Entry 7EU8 (electron microscopy, 4.07 A resolution (low resolution: residue-level contacts below are approximate; hydrogen-bond / salt-bridge calls are withheld)); this record covers chains C and D of the 4 polymer chains in the assembly.

[Chain C]
Molecule: Glutamate receptor ionotropic, NMDA 1
From: Homo sapiens
UniProt: Q05586 (NMDZ1_HUMAN); residues 1-847 here = UniProt positions 1-847
Chain sequence (847 residues; numbered 1 to 847; the number before each row is that of its first residue):
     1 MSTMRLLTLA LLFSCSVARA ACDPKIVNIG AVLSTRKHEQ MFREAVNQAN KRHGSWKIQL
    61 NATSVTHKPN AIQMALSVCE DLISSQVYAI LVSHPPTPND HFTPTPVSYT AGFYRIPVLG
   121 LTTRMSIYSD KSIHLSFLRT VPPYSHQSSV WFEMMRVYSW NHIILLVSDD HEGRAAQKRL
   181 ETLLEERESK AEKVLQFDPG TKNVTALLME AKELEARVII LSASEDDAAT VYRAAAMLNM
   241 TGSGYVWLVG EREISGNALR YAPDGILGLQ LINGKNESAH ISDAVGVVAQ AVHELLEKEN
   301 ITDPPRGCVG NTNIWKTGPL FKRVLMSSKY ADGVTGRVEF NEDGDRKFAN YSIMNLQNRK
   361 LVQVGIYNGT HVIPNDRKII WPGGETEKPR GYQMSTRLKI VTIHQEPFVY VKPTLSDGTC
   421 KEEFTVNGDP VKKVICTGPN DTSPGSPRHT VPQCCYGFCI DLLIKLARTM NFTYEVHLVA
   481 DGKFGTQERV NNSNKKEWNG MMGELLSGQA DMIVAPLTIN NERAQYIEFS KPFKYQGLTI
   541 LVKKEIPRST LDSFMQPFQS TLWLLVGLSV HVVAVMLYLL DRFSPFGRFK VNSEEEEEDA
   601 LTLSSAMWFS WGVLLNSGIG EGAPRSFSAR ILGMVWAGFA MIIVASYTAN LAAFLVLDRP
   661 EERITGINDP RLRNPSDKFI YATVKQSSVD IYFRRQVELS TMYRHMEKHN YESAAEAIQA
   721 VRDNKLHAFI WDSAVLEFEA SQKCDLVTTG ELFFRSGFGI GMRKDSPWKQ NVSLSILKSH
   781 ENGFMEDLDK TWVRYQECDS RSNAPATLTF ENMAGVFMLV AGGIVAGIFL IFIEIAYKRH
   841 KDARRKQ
Unresolved in the structure: 1-24, 53-57, 187-188, 490-495, 546-550, 583-602, 800-806, 842-847
UniProt features mapped onto this chain:
  - region: Leu603 to Pro624 (Pore-forming)
  - binding site (glycine): Pro516, Thr518, Arg523, Ser688, Asp732
  - glycosylation (N-linked (GlcNAc...) asparagine): Asn61, Asn203, Asn239, Asn276, Asn300, Asn350, Asn368, Asn440, Asn471, Asn491, Asn674, Asn771
  - natural variant: Arg217 (R217W: In NDHMSR), Asp227 (D227H: In NDHMSR; uncertain significance), Arg306 (R306Q: Found in a patient with schizophrenia; uncertain significance), Asp552 (D552E: In NDHMSD), Pro557 (P557R: In NDHMSD), Ser560 (S560SS: In NDHMSD), Gly618 (G618R: In NDHMSD), Gly620 (G620R: In NDHMSD), Ala637 (A637S: In NDHMSD; uncertain significance; A637V: In NDHMSD; uncertain significance), Gly638 (G638A: In NDHMSD; G638V: In NDHMSD), Met641 (M641I: In NDHMSD; M641L: In NDHMSD; M641V: In NDHMSD), Ile642 (I642T: In NDHMSD; uncertain significance), 14 further natural variant entries in UniProt
  - mutagenesis: Ile642 (I642L: Slight decrease in glutamate and glycine agonist potency; mutant channels are activated at 2-fold higher glutamate and glycine concentrations), Val644 (V644M: Increase in glutamate and glycine agonist potency; mutant channels are activated lower glutamate and glycine concentrations), Ala653 (A653G: Increase in glutamate and glycine agonist potency; mutant channels are activated lower glutamate and glycine concentrations), Met813 (M813V: Slight decrease in glycine agonist potency; no effect on glutamate agonist potency)
Disulfides: Cys744-Cys798
Covalently attached groups: N-acetylglucosamine (NAG) linked to Asn203
Small-molecule neighbours: Esketamine (JC9; (2S)-2-(2-chlorophenyl)-2-(methylamino)cyclohexan-1-one): Asn616, Val644, Ala645

[Chain D]
Molecule: Glutamate receptor ionotropic, NMDA 2B
From: Homo sapiens
UniProt: Q13224 (NMDE2_HUMAN); numbering as in UniProt (aligned over 1-842)
Chain sequence (862 residues; numbered 1 to 862; the number before each row is that of its first residue):
     1 MKPRAECCSP KFWLVLAVLA VSGSRARSQK SPPSIGIAVI LVGTSDEVAI KDAHEKDDFH
    61 HLSVVPRVEL VAMNETDPKS IITRICDLMS DRKIQGVVFA DDTDQEAIAQ ILDFISAQTL
   121 TPILGIHGGS SMIMADKDES SMFFQFGPSI EQQASVMLNI MEEYDWYIFS IVTTYFPGYQ
   181 DFVNKIRSTI ENSFVGWELE EVLLLDMSLD DGDSKIQNQL KKLQSPIILL YCTKEEATYI
   241 FEVANSVGLT GYGYTWIVPS LVAGDTDTVP AEFPTGLISV SYDEWDYGLP ARVRDGIAII
   301 TTAASDMLSE HSFIPEPKSS CYNTHEKRIY QSNMLNRYLI NVTFEGRNLS FSEDGYQMHP
   361 KLVIILLNKE RKWERVGKWK DKSLQMKYYV WPRMCPETEE QEDDHLSIVT LEEAPFVIVE
   421 SVDPLSGTCM RNTVPCQKRI VTENKTDEEP GYIKKCCKGF CIDILKKISK SVKFTYDLYL
   481 VTNGKHGKKI NGTWNGMIGE VVMKRAYMAV GSLTINEERS EVVDFSVPFI ETGISVMVSR
   541 SNGTVSPSAF LEPFSADVWV MMFVMLLIVS AVAVFVFEYF SPVGYNRCLA DGREPGGPSF
   601 TIGKAIWLLW GLVFNNSVPV QNPKGTTSKI MVSVWAFFAV IFLASYTANL AAFMIQEEYV
   661 DQVSGLSDKK FQRPNDFSPP FRFGTVPNGS TERNIRNNYA EMHAYMGKFN QRGVDDALLS
   721 LKTGKLDAFI YDAAVLNYMA GRDEGCKLVT IGSGKVFAST GYGIAIQKDS GWKRQVDLAI
   781 LQLFGDGEME ELEALWLTGI CHNEKNEVMS SQLDIDNMAG VFYMLGAAMA LSLITFICEH
   841 LFLEVLFQGP AAAAWSHPQF EK
Unresolved in the structure: 1-33, 43-44, 201-214, 249-252, 393-405, 439-450, 580-599, 804-808, 838-862
Construct notes: expression tag (843-862)
UniProt features mapped onto this chain:
  - region: Lys604 to Pro623 (Pore-forming)
  - binding site (Zn(2+)): His127, Glu284
  - binding site (L-glutamate): Thr514, Arg519, Ser690, Thr691, Asp732
  - site: Asn615 (Functional determinant of NMDA receptors)
  - glycosylation (N-linked (GlcNAc...) asparagine): Asn74, Asn341, Asn348, Asn444, Asn491, Asn542, Asn688
  - natural variant: Val15 (V15M: In DEE27; uncertain significance), Ile50 (I50N: Found in a patient with schizophrenia; uncertain significance), Leu362 (L362M: Found in a patient with schizophrenia; uncertain significance), Glu413 (E413G: In MRD6), Cys436 (C436R: In MRD6), Cys456 (C456Y: In MRD6), Cys461 (C461F: In MRD6), Arg540 (R540H: In DEE27), Pro553 (P553L: In MRD6), Asn615 (N615I: In DEE27), Val618 (V618G: In DEE27), Tyr646 (Y646C: In DEE27), 7 further natural variant entries in UniProt
  - mutagenesis: Pro553 (P553R: Changed glutamate-gated calcium ion channel activity characterized by increased glutamate and glycine potency and slowed response rise time and deactivation time course), Ala636 (A636P: Severely reduced localization to cell membrane; A636V: Reduced localization to cell membrane ...), Ala639 (A639V: Reduced localization to cell membrane. Affects glutamate-gated calcium ion channel activity resulting in increased agonist potency and mutant channels activated at lower glutamate and glycine ...), Ile641 (I641T: Reduced localization to cell membrane. Affects glutamate-gated calcium ion channel activity resulting in increased agonist potency and mutant channels activated at lower glutamate and glycine ...), Asn649 (N649T: Affects glutamate-gated calcium ion channel activity resulting in increased agonist potency and mutant channels activated at lower glutamate and glycine concentrations), Ala652 (A652G: No significant effect on glutamate and glycine agonist potency), Ile655 (I655F: Reduced localization to cell membrane), Met818 (M818V: Increased glutamate and glycine agonist potency)
Disulfides: Cys429-Cys456, Cys436-Cys457
Covalently attached groups: N-acetylglucosamine (NAG) linked to Asn348, Asn542, Asn688

[How chain C and chain D interact]
Residue-residue contacts (44):
  Asn70(C) - Tyr322(D)
  Ala71(C) - Phe114(D)
  Ala71(C) - Gln118(D)
  Ile72(C) - Phe114(D)
  Thr105(C) - Phe114(D)
  Pro106(C) - Phe114(D)
  Phe113(C) - Ala107(D)
  Phe113(C) - Ile111(D)
  Lys131(C) - Ala135(D)
  Lys131(C) - Asp136(D)
  Lys131(C) - Pro177(D)
  Ser132(C) - Pro177(D)
  Cys308(C) - Asp77(D)
  Val309(C) - Asp77(D)
  Asn311(C) - Thr76(D)
  Glu342(C) - Tyr175(D)
  Glu488(C) - Glu191(D)
  Arg489(C) - Asn192(D)
  Lys496(C) - Glu191(D)
  Pro557(C) - Leu813(D)
  Leu565(C) - Phe822(D)
  Val613(C) - Asn616(D)
  Val613(C) - Ser617(D)
  Asn616(C) - Asn616(D)
  Ala623(C) - Trp607(D)
  Ser628(C) - Phe836(D)
  Met634(C) - Trp610(D)
  Val635(C) - Ala828(D)
  Trp636(C) - Asn616(D)
  Ala637(C) - Phe614(D)
  Ala637(C) - Asn616(D)
  Phe639(C) - Val821(D)
  Phe639(C) - Leu825(D)
  Ala640(C) - Asn616(D)
  Ile642(C) - Tyr646(D)
  Ile642(C) - Val821(D)
  Ala645(C) - Thr647(D)
  Ala649(C) - Leu650(D)
  Ala649(C) - Ala651(D)
  Ala649(C) - Met654(D)
  Asn650(C) - Leu813(D)
  Pro670(C) - Thr798(D)
  Pro670(C) - Gly799(D)
  Arg673(C) - Leu795(D)
Other interface residues (no listed pair), chain C (48 interface residues in all): Gln73, Cys79, Ile133, Thr312, Leu562, Val573, Leu614, Ser617, Arg630, Gly633, Gly638, Ser646, Ala653, Val697, Ser700
Other interface residues (no listed pair), chain D (40 interface residues in all): Pro78, Gln110, Arg431, Asn615, Val618, Ser811, Ile815, Ser832

[Overview]
Chain C and chain D form an interface of 48 and 40 residues respectively. Chain C binds Esketamine. Covalently
linked N-acetylglucosamine: at Asn203(C). Covalently linked N-acetylglucosamine: at Asn348(D), Asn542(D) and
Asn688(D).
Here chain C is Glutamate receptor ionotropic, NMDA 1 and chain D is Glutamate receptor ionotropic, NMDA 2B,
both from Homo sapiens. Entry 7EU8 (Structure of the human GluN1-GluN2B NMDA receptor in complex with
S-ketamine,glycine and glutamate) was determined by electron microscopy, deposited together with 7EU7.
